2FHE - chains A and B; structure by X-ray diffraction, 2.30 A resolution.

[Chain A (and B)]
Protein: Glutathione S-transferase
Source organism: Fasciola hepatica
Notes: EC 2.5.1.18; chain B of this document is another copy of the same molecule, construct and numbering; everything in this record applies to it too
UniProtKB: P56598 (GT29_FASHE); aligned to UniProt positions 1-216 over residues 1-216 (the alignment contains insertions or deletions, so no single offset holds)
Sequence (216 residues; row label = number of the first residue in the row):
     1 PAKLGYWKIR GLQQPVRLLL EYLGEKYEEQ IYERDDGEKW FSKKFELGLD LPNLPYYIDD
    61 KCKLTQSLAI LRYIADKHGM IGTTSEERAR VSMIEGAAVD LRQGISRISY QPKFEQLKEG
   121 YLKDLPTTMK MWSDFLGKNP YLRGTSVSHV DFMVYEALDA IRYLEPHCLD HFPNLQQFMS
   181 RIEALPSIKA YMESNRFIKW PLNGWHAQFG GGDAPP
Sequence notes: conflict Leu23, Thr83 (Ser82 in P56598), Ser85 (Pro84 in P56598), Ile105 (Leu104 in P56598), Gln111 (Asp110 in P56598)
Curated features (UniProtKB/Swiss-Prot):
  - binding site (glutathione): Trp40 to Lys44, Asn53, Leu54, Gln66, Ser67
  - binding site (substrate): Tyr110
Small-molecule neighbours: glutathione (GSH): Tyr6, Trp7, Leu12, Trp40, Phe41, Lys44, Asn53, Leu54, Pro55, Gln66, Ser67

[Chain A / chain B interface]
Pairs across the interface (44):
  Asp50(A) with Arg90(B), salt bridge; Phe135(B)
  Leu51(A) with Ala97(B), hydrophobic
  Asn53(A) with Asp100(B)
  Lys61(A) with Glu86(B), salt bridge
  Leu64(A) with Ala89(B); Arg90(B)
  Thr65(A) with Met93(B)
  Gln66(A) with Met93(B); Gly96(B); Ala97(B); Asp100(B), hydrogen bond
  Ala69(A) with Ala89(B); Ser92(B); Met93(B)
  Arg72(A) with Arg72(B); Ser92(B), hydrogen bond
  Tyr73(A) with Ser85(B); Glu86(B), hydrogen bond; Ala89(B), hydrophobic
  Asp76(A) with Ser85(B); Arg88(B), salt bridge
  Ser85(A) with Tyr73(B); Asp76(B)
  Glu86(A) with Lys61(B), salt bridge; Tyr73(B), hydrogen bond
  Arg88(A) with Asp76(B), salt bridge
  Ala89(A) with Leu64(B); Ala69(B); Tyr73(B), hydrophobic
  Arg90(A) with Asp50(B), salt bridge
  Ser92(A) with Ala69(B); Arg72(B), hydrogen bond
  Met93(A) with Thr65(B); Gln66(B); Ala69(B)
  Gly96(A) with Gln66(B)
  Ala97(A) with Leu51(B), hydrophobic; Gln66(B)
  Asp100(A) with Gln66(B), hydrogen bond
  Gln103(A) with Gln103(B)
  Gln111(A) with Gln111(B)
  Met131(A) with Leu51(B), hydrophobic
  Phe135(A) with Asp50(B)
Interface residues without a listed pair, chain A (31 interface residues in all): Phe45, Pro52, Cys62, Lys63, Lys77, Thr127
Interface residues without a listed pair, chain B (33 interface residues in all): Phe45, Pro52, Asn53, Cys62, Lys63, Lys77, Ile94, Thr127, Met131, Trp132

[In short]
31 residues of chain A face 33 of chain B across their interface; the contacts include 6 hydrogen bonds and 6
salt bridges. Among the polar pairs are Asp50(A)-Arg90(B), Lys61(A)-Glu86(B) and Asp76(A)-Arg88(B). Bound to
chain A: glutathione.
Both chains are Glutathione S-transferase (Fasciola hepatica). Entry 2FHE (Fasciola hepatica glutathione
S-transferase isoform 1 in complex with glutathione) was determined by X-ray diffraction (same publication as
1FHE).
